Entry 8WHH (X-ray diffraction, 3.80 A resolution); this record covers chains D and H of the 3 polymer chains in the assembly.

[Chain D]
Protein: CLIP-associating protein 2
Source organism: Homo sapiens
UniProtKB: O75122 (CLAP2_HUMAN); residues 1251-1479 here correspond to UniProt positions 1053-1281 (UniProt number = residue number - 198)
Chain sequence (235 residues; each row starts with the number of its first residue):
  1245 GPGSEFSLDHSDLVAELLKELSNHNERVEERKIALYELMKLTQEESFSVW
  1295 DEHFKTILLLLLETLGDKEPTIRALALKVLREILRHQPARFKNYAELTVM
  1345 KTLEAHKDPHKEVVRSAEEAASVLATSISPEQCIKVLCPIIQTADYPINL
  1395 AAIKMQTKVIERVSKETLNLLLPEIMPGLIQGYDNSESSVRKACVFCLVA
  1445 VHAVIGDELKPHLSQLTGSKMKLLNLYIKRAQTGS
Disordered / not traced: 1245-1255, 1289-1291, 1478-1479
Construct notes: expression tag (1245-1250)
Modified / non-standard residues: Mse-1283, Mse-1344, Mse-1399, Mse-1420, Mse-1465 (selenomethionine; parent Met)
Reported in the primary citation:
  - mutagenesis - R1435E, L1467E: decreased localization
  - mutagenesis - L1467E: abolished binding to JAKMIP1
  - mutagenesis - L1467E: abolished binding to CENP-J
  - mutagenesis - L1467E: abolished localization to ELKS1 condensate

[Chain H]
Protein: CLIP1 protein
Source organism: Homo sapiens
UniProtKB: Q6P5Z9 (Q6P5Z9_HUMAN); residue numbers follow UniProt; this construct covers 350-456
Chain sequence (111 residues; each row starts with the number of its first residue):
   346 GPGSTTALQEALKEKQQHIEQLLAERDLERAEVAKATSHVGEIEQELALA
   396 RDGHDQHVLELEAKMDQLRTMVEAADREKVELLNQLEEEKRKVEDLQFRV
   446 EEESITKGDLE
Disordered / not traced: 346-347, 451-456
Construct notes: expression tag (346-349)

[Chain D / chain H interface]
Pairs across the interface (20; chain D residue first):
  Lys-1355(D) with Glu-433(H), salt bridge
  Arg-1359(D) with Leu-428(H); Asn-429(H); Glu-432(H), salt bridge
  Glu-1362(D) with Glu-432(H); Arg-436(H), salt bridge
  Ser-1432(D) with Asp-440(H), hydrogen bond; Phe-443(H)
  Arg-1435(D) with Glu-447(H), salt bridge
  Lys-1436(D) with Glu-439(H), salt bridge; Phe-443(H)
  Ser-1463(D) with Ile-450(H)
  Lys-1466(D) with Ile-450(H)
  Leu-1467(D) with Phe-443(H), hydrophobic; Ile-450(H), hydrophobic
  Leu-1470(D) with Glu-446(H); Ile-450(H), hydrophobic
  Tyr-1471(D) with Phe-443(H); Glu-446(H)
  Arg-1474(D) with Glu-446(H), salt bridge
Other interface residues (no listed pair), chain D (15 interface residues in all): Glu-1356, Val-1358, Val-1439
Other interface residues (no listed pair), chain H (14 interface residues in all): Val-425, Gln-442, Arg-444

[Overview]
The interface between chain D and chain H involves 15 residues on one side and 14 on the other; the contacts
include 1 hydrogen bond and 6 salt bridges. Polar contacts include Lys-1355(D)/Glu-433(H),
Arg-1359(D)/Glu-432(H) and Glu-1362(D)/Arg-436(H). The paper reports that R1435E and L1467E of chain D reduce
localization; L1467E of chain D abolishes binding to JAKMIP1.
Chain D is CLIP-associating protein 2 and chain H is CLIP1 protein, both from Homo sapiens; the structure,
Crystal structure of Se-Met derivative CLASP2 in complex with CLIP170, was determined by X-ray diffraction
(same publication as 8WHI, 8WHJ, 8WHK, 8WHL and 8WHM).
